PDB entry 6CQ2 | X-ray diffraction, 3.00 A resolution | chains A and B

Chain A:
Protein: DNA topoisomerase 1
Source organism: Mycobacterium tuberculosis (strain ATCC 25618 / H37Rv)
Notes: EC 5.99.1.2
UniProt: P9WG49 (TOP1_MYCTU); numbering as in UniProt (aligned over 2-704)
Amino-acid sequence (706 residues; row label = number of the first residue in the row; numbers below 1 keep their minus sign (Ser-1 is residue -1)):
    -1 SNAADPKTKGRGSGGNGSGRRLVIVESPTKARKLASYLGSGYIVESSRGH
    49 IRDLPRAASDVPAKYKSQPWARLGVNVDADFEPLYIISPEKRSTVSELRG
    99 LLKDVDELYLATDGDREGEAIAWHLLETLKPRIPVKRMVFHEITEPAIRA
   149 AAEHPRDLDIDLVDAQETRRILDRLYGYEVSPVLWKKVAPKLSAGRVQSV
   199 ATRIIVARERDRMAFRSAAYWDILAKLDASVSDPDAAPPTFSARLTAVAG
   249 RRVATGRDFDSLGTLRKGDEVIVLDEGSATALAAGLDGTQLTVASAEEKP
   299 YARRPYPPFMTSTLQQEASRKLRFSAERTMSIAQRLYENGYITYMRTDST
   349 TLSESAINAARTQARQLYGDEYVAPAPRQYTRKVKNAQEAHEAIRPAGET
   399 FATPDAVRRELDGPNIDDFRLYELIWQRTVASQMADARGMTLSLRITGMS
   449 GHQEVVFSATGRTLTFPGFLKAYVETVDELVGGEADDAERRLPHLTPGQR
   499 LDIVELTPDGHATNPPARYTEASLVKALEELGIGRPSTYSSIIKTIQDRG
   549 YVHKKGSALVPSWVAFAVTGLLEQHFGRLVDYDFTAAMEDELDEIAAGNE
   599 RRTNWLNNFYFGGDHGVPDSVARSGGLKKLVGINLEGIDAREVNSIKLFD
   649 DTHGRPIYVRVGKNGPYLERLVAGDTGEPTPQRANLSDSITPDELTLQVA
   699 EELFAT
Disordered / not traced: -1 to 15, 388
Construct notes: expression tag (-1 to 1)
Bound ions: Mg2+ site 1: Glu24, Asp111 (shared with DC6(B), DT7(B) of chain B); Mg2+ site 2: Asp233, Asp507; Mg2+ site 3: Glu296, Glu503; Mg2+ site 4: Glu589, Glu598
Curated features (UniProtKB/Swiss-Prot):
  - region: Ser191 to Gln196 (Interaction with DNA)
  - active site: Tyr342 (O-(5'-phospho-DNA)-tyrosine intermediate)
  - binding site (Mg(2+)): Glu24, Asp111
  - site (Interaction with DNA): His48, Arg167, Arg168, Asp171, Tyr176, Trp183, Arg344, Arg547
From the paper describing this entry:
  - binding site for the 13-nt DNA strand (chain B): Tyr342
  - Mg2+ coordination: Glu24, Asp111
  - conformationally variable residues: Arg344
  - catalytic residues: Glu24, Asp111, Arg344, His389 (proposed by the authors, not directly observed)
  - specificity-determining residues: Arg168, Arg172 (proposed by the authors, not directly observed)
  - mutagenesis - E24A, E24Q: abolished catalytic activity
  - mutagenesis - E24A, E24Q: unchanged binding to oligonucleotide substrate

Chain B:
Molecule: 13-nt DNA strand
Sequence (13 nucleotides; each row starts with the number of its first residue):
     1 TTCCGCTTGACTT
Disordered / not traced: 11-13
Bound ions: Mg2+: DC6, DT7 (shared with Glu24(A), Asp111(A) of chain A)

Interface between chain A and chain B:
Residue-residue contacts (62; chain A residue first):
  Glu24(A) - DC6(B)  phosphate contact
  Glu24(A) - DT7(B)  sugar contact
  Ser25(A) - DT7(B)  phosphate contact
  Ser25(A) - DT8(B)  phosphate contact
  Pro26(A) - DT8(B)  phosphate contact
  Arg46(A) - DT7(B)  sugar contact
  Arg46(A) - DT8(B)  sugar contact
  Arg46(A) - DG9(B)  salt bridge to the phosphate
  Gly47(A) - DC6(B)  base contact
  Gly47(A) - DT7(B)  hydrogen bond to the sugar
  His48(A) - DG5(B)  base contact
  His48(A) - DC6(B)  hydrogen bond to the base
  Asp51(A) - DC4(B)  base contact
  Asp51(A) - DG5(B)  base contact
  Arg54(A) - DT2(B)  base contact
  Arg54(A) - DC3(B)  base contact
  Ala55(A) - DT2(B)  base contact
  Lys89(A) - DT7(B)  hydrogen bond to the base
  Lys89(A) - DT8(B)  base contact
  Asp111(A) - DC6(B)  phosphate contact
  Asp111(A) - DT7(B)  phosphate contact
  Glu115(A) - DG5(B)  phosphate contact
  Glu115(A) - DC6(B)  sugar contact
  Arg167(A) - DC4(B)  hydrogen bond to the base
  Arg167(A) - DG5(B)  sugar contact
  Arg168(A) - DC3(B)  hydrogen bond to the base
  Arg168(A) - DC4(B)  hydrogen bond to the base
  Asp171(A) - DC3(B)  sugar contact
  Asp171(A) - DC4(B)  sugar contact
  Arg172(A) - DC3(B)  hydrogen bond to the base
  Gly175(A) - DT2(B)  base contact
  Gly175(A) - DC3(B)  sugar contact
  Tyr176(A) - DT2(B)  stacking on the base
  Tyr176(A) - DC3(B)  base contact
  Trp183(A) - DT1(B)  stacking on the base
  Trp183(A) - DT2(B)  sugar contact
  Pro188(A) - DT1(B)  base contact
  Lys189(A) - DT1(B)  hydrogen bond to the base
  Ser191(A) - DT2(B)  phosphate contact
  Ser191(A) - DC3(B)  phosphate contact
  Ala192(A) - DC3(B)  sugar contact
  Gly193(A) - DC3(B)  phosphate contact
  Gly193(A) - DC4(B)  phosphate contact
  Arg194(A) - DC4(B)  hydrogen bond to the phosphate
  Arg194(A) - DG5(B)  salt bridge to the phosphate
  Val195(A) - DC4(B)  hydrogen bond to the phosphate
  Val195(A) - DG5(B)  phosphate contact
  Gln196(A) - DC3(B)  hydrogen bond to the phosphate
  Gln196(A) - DC4(B)  hydrogen bond to the phosphate
  Gln332(A) - DT8(B)  hydrogen bond to the phosphate
  Tyr335(A) - DT8(B)  phosphate contact
  Tyr342(A) - DT7(B)  hydrogen bond to the phosphate
  Arg344(A) - DT7(B)  salt bridge to the phosphate
  Arg344(A) - DT8(B)  salt bridge to the phosphate
  Gly532(A) - DG5(B)  phosphate contact
  Arg533(A) - DG5(B)  phosphate contact
  Arg533(A) - DC6(B)  salt bridge to the phosphate
  Ser535(A) - DG5(B)  sugar contact
  Ser535(A) - DC6(B)  hydrogen bond to the phosphate
  Ser535(A) - DT7(B)  base contact
  Thr536(A) - DG5(B)  phosphate contact
  Arg547(A) - DC3(B)  salt bridge to the phosphate
Interface residues without a listed pair, chain A (42 interface residues in all): Thr27, Asp113, Ser179, Pro180, Leu190, Glu336

In short:
The interface between chain A and chain B involves 42 residues on one side and 9 on the other; the contacts
include 15 hydrogen bonds, 6 salt bridges and 2 aromatic stacking contacts. Polar pairs include
His48(A)-DC6(B), Lys89(A)-DT7(B) and Arg167(A)-DC4(B). From the paper: catalytic residues Glu24(A), Asp111(A)
and Arg344(A) among others; E24A and E24Q of chain A abolish catalytic activity.
Chain A is DNA topoisomerase 1 (Mycobacterium tuberculosis (strain ATCC 25618 / H37Rv)) and chain B is a 13-nt
DNA strand; the structure, Crystal structure of Mycobacterium tuberculosis Topoisomerase I in complex with
oligonucleotide MTS2-12 and Magnesium, was determined by X-ray diffraction, deposited together with 6CQI, 5UJ1
and 5UJY.
